8Z3R - chains B and D of the 6 polymer chains in the assembly; structure by electron microscopy, 2.28 A resolution.

Chain B (and D):
Molecule: Adenosine deaminase domain-containing protein
From: Limisphaera ngatamarikiensis
Notes: chain D of this document is another copy of the same molecule, construct and numbering; everything in this record applies to it too
UniProt: A0A6M1RED6 (A0A6M1RED6_9BACT); residues 1-629 here = UniProt positions 1-629
Sequence (635 residues; each row starts with the number of its first residue):
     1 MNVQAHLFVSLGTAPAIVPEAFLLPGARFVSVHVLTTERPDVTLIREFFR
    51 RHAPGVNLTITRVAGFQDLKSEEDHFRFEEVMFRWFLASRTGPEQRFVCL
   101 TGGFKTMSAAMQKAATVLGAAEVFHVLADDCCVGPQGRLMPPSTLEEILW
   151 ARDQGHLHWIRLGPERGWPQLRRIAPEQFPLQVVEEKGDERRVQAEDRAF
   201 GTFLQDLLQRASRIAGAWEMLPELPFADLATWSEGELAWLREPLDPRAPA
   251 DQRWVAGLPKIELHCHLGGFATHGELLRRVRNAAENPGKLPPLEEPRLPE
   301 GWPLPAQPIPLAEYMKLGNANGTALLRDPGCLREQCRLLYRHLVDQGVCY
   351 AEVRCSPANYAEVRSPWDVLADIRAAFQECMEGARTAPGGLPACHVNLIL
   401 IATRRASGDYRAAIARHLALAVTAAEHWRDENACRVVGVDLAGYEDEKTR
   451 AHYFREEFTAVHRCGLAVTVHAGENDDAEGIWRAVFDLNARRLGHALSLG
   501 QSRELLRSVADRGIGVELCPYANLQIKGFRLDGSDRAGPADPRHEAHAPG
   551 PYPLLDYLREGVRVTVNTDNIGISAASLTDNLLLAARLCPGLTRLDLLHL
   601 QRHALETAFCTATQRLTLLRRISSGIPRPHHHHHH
Disordered / not traced: 1, 535-547, 630-635
Differences from the reference sequence: expression tag (630-635)
Bound ions: Zn2+: His264, His266, His471
Residues lining bound ligands:
  - LQJ (3'-O-[(R)-{[(2S,3aS,4S,6S,6aS)-6-(6-amino-9H-purin-9-yl)-2-hydroxy-2-oxotetrahydro-2H-2lambda~5~-furo[3,4-d][1,3,2]dioxaphosphol-4-yl]methoxy}(hydroxy)phosphoryl]adenosine), molecule 1: Leu11, Gly12, Thr13, Ala14, Thr37, Pro40, Gln67, Gly102, Gly103, Phe104, Lys105
  - LQJ, molecule 2: Ala14, Ile17, Glu20, Thr101, Lys105, Val126, Leu127, Ala128, Met140, Pro141

How chain B and chain D interact:
Residue-residue contacts - 5 pairs, chain B then chain D:
  Gly408(B) with Asp477(D)
  Asp409(B) with Ser502(D); Glu504(D)
  Arg411(B) with Glu479(D)
  Arg416(B) with Glu504(D), salt bridge
Other interface residues (no listed pair), chain B (6 interface residues in all): Ser407, Ala412
Other interface residues (no listed pair), chain D (6 interface residues in all): Arg483, Gln501

Overview:
Chain B and chain D each contribute 6 residues to their interface, with 1 salt bridge. The salt-bridged pair
is Arg416(B)-Glu504(D). Chain B binds compound LQJ. His264(B), His266(B) and His471(B) form the Zn2+ site.
Chain B and chain D are both Adenosine deaminase domain-containing protein (Limisphaera ngatamarikiensis); the
structure, The structure of type III CRISPR-associated deaminase in complex cA4, was determined by electron
microscopy (same publication as 8Z3P, 8Z3K and 8Z40).
